PDB entry 9IV3 | X-ray diffraction, 2.95 A resolution | chains C and G of the 8 polymer chains in the assembly

# Chain C
Name: Carboxysome shell protein CcmK1
Organism: Synechocystis sp. PCC 6803 substr. Kazusa
UniProt: P72760 (CCMK1_SYNY3); residues 1-111 here = UniProt positions 1-111
Amino-acid sequence (123 residues; numbered -11 to 111; the number before each row is that of its first residue; numbers below 1 keep their minus sign (Met-11 is residue -11)):
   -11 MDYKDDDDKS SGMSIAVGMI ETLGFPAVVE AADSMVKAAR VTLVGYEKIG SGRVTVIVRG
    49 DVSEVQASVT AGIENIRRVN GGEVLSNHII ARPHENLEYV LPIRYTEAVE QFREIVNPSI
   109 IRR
Disordered / not traced: -11 to 1
Differences from the reference sequence: initiating methionine (-11); expression tag (-10 to 0)
Curated features (UniProtKB/Swiss-Prot):
  - mutagenesis: Arg92 to Arg111 (Alters hexamer layer packing)

# Chain G
Name: Slr1911 protein
Organism: Synechocystis sp. PCC 6803 substr. Kazusa
UniProt: P73106 (P73106_SYNY3); residues 15-142 here = UniProt positions 15-142
Amino-acid sequence (136 residues; each row starts with the number of its first residue):
    15 PWRYRLDQFT KEEQTALGAL AWAFYQQWPA KEQYLGLDLH PQAHFISCAP QAIAQLNDQV
    75 NGRIQEMVGI LYGYDPRTEV AIFVIGPTQF KLLFFQPIPD PASCFAALGL TIEELKHRLE
   135 KTLQEKLALE HHHHHH
Disordered / not traced: 143-150
Differences from the reference sequence: expression tag (143-150)

# How chain C and chain G interact
Contacting residue pairs (88):
  Ser2(C) - Glu93(G)  hydrogen bond (backbone-side chain)
  Ser2(C) - Phe108(G)
  Ile3(C) - Ile84(G)  hydrophobic
  Ile3(C) - Phe108(G)  hydrophobic
  Val24(C) - Gln79(G)  hydrogen bond (backbone-side chain)
  Ala27(C) - Gln79(G)  hydrogen bond (backbone-side chain)
  Arg28(C) - Gln79(G)
  Arg28(C) - Glu80(G)
  Arg28(C) - Val82(G)
  Arg28(C) - Gly83(G)
  Arg28(C) - Tyr86(G)
  Val29(C) - Gln79(G)
  Thr30(C) - Glu80(G)  hydrogen bond
  Arg47(C) - Glu80(G)  salt bridge
  Gly48(C) - Glu80(G)  hydrogen bond (backbone-side chain)
  Asp49(C) - Gly83(G)
  Asp49(C) - Gly87(G)
  His82(C) - Glu93(G)  salt bridge
  His82(C) - Phe108(G)
  His82(C) - Phe109(G)
  His82(C) - Gln110(G)
  Glu83(C) - Leu106(G)
  Glu83(C) - Phe108(G)
  Asn84(C) - Asp21(G)  hydrogen bond
  Asn84(C) - Thr24(G)
  Asn84(C) - Lys105(G)  hydrogen bond (backbone-side chain)
  Asn84(C) - Leu106(G)
  Asn84(C) - Leu107(G)
  Asn84(C) - Phe108(G)  hydrogen bond (side chain-backbone)
  Leu85(C) - Glu80(G)
  Leu85(C) - Ile84(G)  hydrophobic
  Leu85(C) - Lys105(G)
  Leu85(C) - Leu106(G)  hydrogen bond (backbone-backbone)
  Glu86(C) - Arg17(G)
  Glu86(C) - Phe104(G)
  Glu86(C) - Lys105(G)  salt bridge
  Tyr87(C) - Arg77(G)
  Tyr87(C) - Glu80(G)  hydrogen bond
  Tyr87(C) - Met81(G)
  Tyr87(C) - Gln103(G)
  Tyr87(C) - Phe104(G)  hydrogen bond (backbone-backbone)
  Val88(C) - Arg77(G)
  Leu89(C) - Val74(G)  hydrophobic
  Leu89(C) - Arg77(G)
  Leu89(C) - Ile78(G)  hydrophobic
  Leu89(C) - Thr102(G)  hydrogen bond (backbone-backbone)
  Leu89(C) - Phe104(G)  hydrophobic
  Pro90(C) - Arg77(G)
  Tyr93(C) - Gln73(G)
  Tyr93(C) - Val74(G)  hydrophobic
  Tyr93(C) - Asn75(G)
  Thr94(C) - Thr102(G)
  Ala96(C) - Leu70(G)
  Ala96(C) - Gln73(G)
  Gln99(C) - Gln69(G)
  Gln99(C) - Gln73(G)  hydrogen bond
  Phe100(C) - Cys62(G)  hydrophobic
  Phe100(C) - Ala66(G)
  Phe100(C) - Ile67(G)
  Phe100(C) - Leu70(G)  hydrophobic
  Phe100(C) - Ile99(G)  hydrophobic
  Arg101(C) - Asp52(G)  salt bridge
  Arg101(C) - His54(G)  hydrogen bond
  Arg101(C) - Ile99(G)
  Ile103(C) - Ala66(G)  hydrophobic
  Val104(C) - Ile60(G)  hydrophobic
  Val104(C) - Ser61(G)
  Asn105(C) - Ile60(G)
  Asn105(C) - Ser61(G)  hydrogen bond (backbone-backbone)
  Pro106(C) - Phe59(G)
  Pro106(C) - Lys130(G)
  Ser107(C) - Ser61(G)
  Ile108(C) - Leu34(G)  hydrophobic
  Ile108(C) - Phe38(G)
  Ile108(C) - Gln41(G)
  Ile108(C) - Trp42(G)  hydrogen bond (backbone-side chain)
  Ile108(C) - Leu49(G)  hydrophobic
  Ile108(C) - Phe59(G)
  Ile108(C) - Ile60(G)
  Ile108(C) - Ile126(G)  hydrophobic
  Ile108(C) - Lys130(G)
  Ile109(C) - Gln41(G)
  Ile109(C) - Ile126(G)  hydrophobic
  Ile109(C) - Glu127(G)
  Arg110(C) - Gln41(G)  hydrogen bond (side chain-backbone)
  Arg110(C) - Trp42(G)
  Arg110(C) - Pro43(G)
  Arg110(C) - Glu46(G)  salt bridge
Interface residues without a listed pair, chain C (36 interface residues in all): Lys25, Glu52, Val97
Interface residues without a listed pair, chain G (50 interface residues in all): Leu20, Tyr88, Phe97

# Summary
The interface between chain C and chain G involves 36 residues on one side and 50 on the other; the contacts
include 17 hydrogen bonds and 5 salt bridges. Polar pairs include Arg47(C)-Glu80(G), His82(C)-Glu93(G) and
Glu86(C)-Lys105(G).
Here chain C is Carboxysome shell protein CcmK1 and chain G is Slr1911 protein, both from Synechocystis sp.
PCC 6803 substr. Kazusa. Entry 9IV3 (Crystal structure of CcmS-CcmK1 complex from Synechocystis sp. PCC 6803)
was determined by X-ray diffraction, deposited together with 9IUR and 9IV7.
